Entry 5UK4 (X-ray diffraction, 3.20 A resolution); this record covers chains O and u of the 22 polymer chains in the assembly.

[Chain O]
Name: Nucleoprotein
Source organism: Vesicular stomatitis Indiana virus (strain San Juan)
Reference sequence: P03521 (NCAP_VSIVA); residues 1-422 here = UniProt positions 1-422
Chain sequence (422 residues; row label = number of the first residue in the row):
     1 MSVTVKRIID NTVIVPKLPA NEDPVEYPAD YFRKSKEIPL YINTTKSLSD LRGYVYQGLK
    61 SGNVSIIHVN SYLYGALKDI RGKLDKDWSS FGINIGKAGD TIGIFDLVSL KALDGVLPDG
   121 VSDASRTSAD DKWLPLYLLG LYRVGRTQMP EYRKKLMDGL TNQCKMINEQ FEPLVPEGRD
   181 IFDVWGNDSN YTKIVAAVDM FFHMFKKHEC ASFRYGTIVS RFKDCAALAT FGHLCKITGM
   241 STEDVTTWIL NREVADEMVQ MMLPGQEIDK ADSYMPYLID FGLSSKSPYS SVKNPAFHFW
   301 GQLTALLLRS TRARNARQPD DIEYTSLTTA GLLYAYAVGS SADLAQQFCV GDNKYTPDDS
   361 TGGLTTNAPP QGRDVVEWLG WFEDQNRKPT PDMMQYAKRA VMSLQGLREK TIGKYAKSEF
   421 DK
Unresolved in the structure: 1, 120
Swiss-Prot annotation at these positions:
  - binding site (RNA): Arg-143, Tyr-152, Lys-206, Arg-214, Lys-286, Arg-317, Arg-408
Reported in the primary citation:
  - mutagenesis - G75R: unchanged binding to Anti-vesicular stomatitis virus N VHH
  - mutagenesis - D374N: increased binding to Anti-vesicular stomatitis virus N VHH

[Chain u]
Molecule: 45-nt RNA strand
Source organism: Vicugna pacos
Sequence (45 nucleotides; numbered 1 to 45; the number before each row is that of its first residue):
     1 UUUUUUUUUU UUUUUUUUUU UUUUUUUUUU UUUUUUUUUU UUUUU

[Interface between chain O and chain u]
Residue-residue contacts - 42 pairs, chain O then chain u:
  Asp-23(O) with U20(u), phosphate contact
  Arg-143(O) with U26(u), salt bridge to the phosphate; U27(u), salt bridge to the phosphate
  Met-149(O) with U24(u), sugar contact
  Tyr-152(O) with U24(u), sugar contact; U25(u), phosphate contact; U26(u), hydrogen bond to the phosphate
  Lys-155(O) with U26(u), salt bridge to the phosphate
  Asp-158(O) with U27(u), phosphate contact
  Asn-162(O) with U27(u), base contact
  Lys-206(O) with U28(u), sugar contact
  Ser-212(O) with U27(u), base contact
  Arg-214(O) with U27(u), sugar contact
  Tyr-215(O) with U27(u), hydrogen bond to the sugar
  Ile-218(O) with U26(u), base contact; U27(u), phosphate contact; U28(u), phosphate contact
  Val-219(O) with U26(u), base contact
  Asp-224(O) with U20(u), hydrogen bond to the sugar; U21(u), sugar contact; U22(u), phosphate contact
  Cys-225(O) with U22(u), hydrogen bond to the phosphate
  Ala-226(O) with U22(u), hydrogen bond to the phosphate
  Lys-286(O) with U20(u), salt bridge to the phosphate; U21(u), salt bridge to the phosphate
  Ser-287(O) with U21(u), phosphate contact
  Ser-290(O) with U21(u), phosphate contact; U22(u), phosphate contact
  Ser-291(O) with U22(u), hydrogen bond to the phosphate
  Val-292(O) with U21(u), phosphate contact; U22(u), hydrogen bond to the phosphate
  His-298(O) with U22(u), sugar contact; U23(u), salt bridge to the phosphate
  Arg-312(O) with U23(u), salt bridge to the phosphate
  Asn-315(O) with U23(u), hydrogen bond to the sugar
  Ala-316(O) with U23(u), phosphate contact
  Arg-317(O) with U22(u), sugar contact; U23(u), hydrogen bond to the phosphate; U24(u), base contact
  Arg-408(O) with U23(u), sugar contact; U24(u), base contact; U25(u), salt bridge to the phosphate
Interface residues without a listed pair, chain O (29 interface residues in all): Lys-165, Ala-211
Interface residues without a listed pair, chain u (10 interface residues in all): U29

[In short]
29 residues of chain O face 10 of chain u across their interface; the contacts include 9 hydrogen bonds and 8
salt bridges. Polar contacts include Tyr-215(O)/U27(u), Asp-224(O)/U20(u) and Asn-315(O)/U23(u). From the
paper: D374N of chain O increases binding to Anti-vesicular stomatitis virus N VHH; G75R of chain O leaves
binding to Anti-vesicular stomatitis virus N VHH unchanged.
Here chain O is Nucleoprotein (Vesicular stomatitis Indiana virus (strain San Juan)) and chain u is a 45-nt
RNA strand (Vicugna pacos). Entry 5UK4 (Vesicular stomatits virus N protein in complex with inhibitory
nanobody 1307) was determined by X-ray diffraction (same publication as 5UKB).
